Entry 1NQH (X-ray diffraction, 3.10 A resolution); this record covers chain A.

# Chain A
Protein: Vitamin B12 receptor
Organism: Escherichia coli
UniProtKB: P06129 (BTUB_ECOLI); residues 1-594 here correspond to UniProt positions 21-614 (UniProt number = residue number + 20)
Amino-acid sequence (594 residues; numbered 1 to 594; the number before each row is that of its first residue):
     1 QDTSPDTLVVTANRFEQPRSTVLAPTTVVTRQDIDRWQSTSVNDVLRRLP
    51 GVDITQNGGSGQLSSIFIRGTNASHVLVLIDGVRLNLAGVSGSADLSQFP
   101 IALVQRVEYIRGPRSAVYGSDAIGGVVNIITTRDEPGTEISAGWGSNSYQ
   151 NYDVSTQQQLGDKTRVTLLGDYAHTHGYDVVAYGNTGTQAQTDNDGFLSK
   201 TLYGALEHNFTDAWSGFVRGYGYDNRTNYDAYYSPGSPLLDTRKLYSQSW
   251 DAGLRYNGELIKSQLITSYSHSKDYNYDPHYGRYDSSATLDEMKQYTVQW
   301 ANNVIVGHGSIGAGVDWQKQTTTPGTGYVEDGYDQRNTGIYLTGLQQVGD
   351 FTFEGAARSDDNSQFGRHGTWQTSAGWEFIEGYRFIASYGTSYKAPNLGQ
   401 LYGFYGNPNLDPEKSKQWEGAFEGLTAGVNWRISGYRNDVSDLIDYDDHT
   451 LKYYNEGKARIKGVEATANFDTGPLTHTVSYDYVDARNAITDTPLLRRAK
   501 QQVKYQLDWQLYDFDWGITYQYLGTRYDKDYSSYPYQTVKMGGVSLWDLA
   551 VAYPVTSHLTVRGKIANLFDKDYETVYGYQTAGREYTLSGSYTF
Not modelled in the structure: 1-5, 325-329
UniProt features mapped onto this chain:
  - motif: Asp-6 to Asn-13 (TonB box), Tyr-577 to Phe-594 (TonB C-terminal box)
  - binding site (cyanocob(III)alamin): Leu-63, Ser-65, Asn-72, Val-90, Ser-91, Ala-231, Thr-289, Arg-497, Tyr-531
  - binding site (Ca(2+)): Asp-179, Gln-191, Asp-193, Asp-195, Tyr-229, Asp-230, Asp-241
Ion coordination: Ca2+ site 1: Asp-179, Gln-191, Asp-193, Asp-195, Asp-230; Ca2+ site 2: Asp-193, Asp-195, Tyr-229, Asp-230, Asp-241; Ca2+ site 3: Glu-378, Glu-381; Ca2+ site 4 near Asp-411 (its only coordinating residue here)
Small-molecule neighbours: cyanocobalamin (CNC): Asn-57, Gln-62, Leu-63, Ser-65, Phe-67, Asn-72, Ala-73, Ala-88, Gly-89, Val-90, Ser-91, Ser-93, Ala-94, Asp-95, Asn-185, Tyr-229, Asp-230, Ala-231, Arg-243, Asn-276, Thr-289, Asp-291, Tyr-453, Leu-496, Arg-497, Tyr-531, Val-576, Tyr-579
Reported in the primary citation:
  - Ca2+ coordination: Tyr-229
  - conformationally variable residues (loop rearrangement): Asp-6 to Val-10, Leu-85 to Leu-96
  - binding site for cyanocobalamin: Ala-88 to Gly-92

# Overview
Ligands of chain A: cyanocobalamin. Asp-179, Gln-191, Asp-193, Asp-195 and Asp-230 coordinate Ca2+ site 1.
Asp-193, Asp-195, Tyr-229, Asp-230 and Asp-241 form the Ca2+ site 2. UniProt lists 9
cyanocob(III)alamin-binding residues and 7 Ca2+-binding residues. From the paper: a binding site for
cyanocobalamin at Ala-88; Ca2+ coordination by Tyr-229.
Chain A is Vitamin B12 receptor (Escherichia coli); the structure, Outer membrane cobalamin transporter (btub)
from E. coli, with bound calcium and cyanocobalamin (VITAMIN B12) substrate, was determined by X-ray
diffraction, deposited together with 1NQE, 1NQF and 1NQG.
